PDB entry 1DXT | X-ray diffraction, 1.70 A resolution | chains A and D of the 4 polymer chains in the assembly

Chain A:
Name: Hemoglobin (deoxy) (alpha chain)
Organism: Homo sapiens
UniProtKB: P69905 (HBA_HUMAN); residues 1-141 here = UniProt positions 1-141
Chain sequence (141 residues; row label = number of the first residue in the row):
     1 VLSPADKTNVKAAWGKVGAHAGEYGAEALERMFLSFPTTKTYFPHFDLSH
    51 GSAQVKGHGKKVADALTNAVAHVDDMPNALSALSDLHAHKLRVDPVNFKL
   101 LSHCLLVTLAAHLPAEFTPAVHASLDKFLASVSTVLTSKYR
Ion coordination: heme Fe near His87 (its only coordinating residue here)
Residues lining bound ligands: heme (HEM): Met32, Thr39, Tyr42, Phe43, His45, Phe46, His58, Lys61, Val62, Ala65, Leu66, Leu83, Leu86, His87, Leu91, Val93, Asn97, Phe98, Leu101, Val132, Leu136
UniProt features mapped onto this chain:
  - site: Lys61 (Not glycated)
  - natural variant: Asp6 (A6D: In J-Toronto; this construct carries the variant), Ala13 (A13D: In J-Paris 1/J-Aljezur), Glu27 (A27E: In Shenyang; this construct carries the variant), Lys61 (K61N: In Zambia; deletion: In Clinic), Asp64 (A64D: In Pontoise; this construct carries the variant), Asp75 (D75A: In Lille; D75G: In Chapel Hill; D75N: In G-Pest), Ala111 (A111D: In Petah Tikva)

Chain D:
Name: Hemoglobin (deoxy) (beta chain)
Organism: Homo sapiens
UniProtKB: P68871 (HBB_HUMAN); residues 2-147 here correspond to UniProt positions 1-146 (UniProt number = residue number - 1)
Chain sequence (147 residues; row label = number of the first residue in the row):
     1 MVHLTPEEKSAVTALWGKVNVDEVGGEALGRLLVVYPWTQRFFESFGDLS
    51 TPDAVMGNPKVKAHGKKVLGAFSDGLAHLDNLKGTFATLSELHCDKLHVD
   101 PENFRLLGNVLVCVLAHHFGKEFTPPVQAAYQKVVAGVANALAHKYH
Ion coordination: heme Fe near His93 (its only coordinating residue here)
Residues lining bound ligands: heme (HEM): Leu32, Thr39, Phe42, Phe43, Phe46, His64, Lys67, Val68, Ala71, Phe72, Phe86, Leu89, Leu92, His93, Leu97, Val99, Asn103, Phe104, Leu107, Val138, Leu142

Interface between chain A and chain D:
Pairs across the interface (26):
  Pro37(A) - His147(D)
  Thr38(A) - Pro101(D)
  Lys40(A) - His147(D)  hydrogen bond (side chain-backbone)
  Thr41(A) - His98(D)
  Thr41(A) - Asp100(D)
  Thr41(A) - Tyr146(D)
  Tyr42(A) - Arg41(D)
  Tyr42(A) - Asp100(D)  hydrogen bond
  Pro44(A) - His98(D)
  Leu91(A) - Arg41(D)  hydrogen bond (backbone-side chain)
  Arg92(A) - Trp38(D)
  Arg92(A) - Gln40(D)
  Arg92(A) - Arg41(D)  hydrogen bond (backbone-side chain)
  Arg92(A) - Glu44(D)  salt bridge
  Asp94(A) - Trp38(D)  hydrogen bond
  Asp94(A) - Asp100(D)
  Asp94(A) - Glu102(D)
  Asp94(A) - Leu106(D)
  Pro95(A) - Trp38(D)
  Val96(A) - Glu102(D)
  Asn97(A) - Asp100(D)
  Tyr140(A) - Pro37(D)
  Tyr140(A) - Trp38(D)  hydrophobic
  Arg141(A) - Val35(D)  hydrogen bond (side chain-backbone)
  Arg141(A) - Tyr36(D)
  Arg141(A) - Pro37(D)
Also at the interface, not in a pair above, chain D (15 interface residues in all): Val99

In short:
14 residues of chain A face 15 of chain D across their interface; the contacts include 6 hydrogen bonds and 1
salt bridge. Polar pairs include Arg92(A)-Glu44(D), Lys40(A)-His147(D) and Tyr42(A)-Asp100(D). Bound to chain
A: heme. Bound to chain D: heme.
Chain A is Hemoglobin (deoxy) (alpha chain) and chain D is Hemoglobin (deoxy) (beta chain), both from Homo
sapiens; the structure, High-resolution X-ray study of deoxy recombinant human hemoglobins synthesized from
beta-globins having mutated amino termini, was determined by X-ray diffraction (same publication as 1DXU and
1DXV).
